PDB entry 5W0R | X-ray diffraction, 2.40 A resolution | chain B

# Chain B
Molecule: MBP fused activation-induced cytidine deaminase
From: Escherichia coli O157:H7
Notes: EC 3.5.4.38; fragment: UNP P0AEY0 residues 27-392, UNP Q9GZX7 residues 13-181
UniProtKB: chimeric construct of P0AEY0, Q9GZX7: residues 2-367 from P0AEY0 (MALE_ECO57) positions 27-392 (UniProt number = residue number + 25); residues 1013-1181 from Q9GZX7 positions 13-181 (UniProt number = residue number - 1000)
Sequence (549 residues; row label = number of the first residue in the row; note: 632 numbers in that range are skipped by the numbering (no residue carries them; nothing is unmodelled there)):
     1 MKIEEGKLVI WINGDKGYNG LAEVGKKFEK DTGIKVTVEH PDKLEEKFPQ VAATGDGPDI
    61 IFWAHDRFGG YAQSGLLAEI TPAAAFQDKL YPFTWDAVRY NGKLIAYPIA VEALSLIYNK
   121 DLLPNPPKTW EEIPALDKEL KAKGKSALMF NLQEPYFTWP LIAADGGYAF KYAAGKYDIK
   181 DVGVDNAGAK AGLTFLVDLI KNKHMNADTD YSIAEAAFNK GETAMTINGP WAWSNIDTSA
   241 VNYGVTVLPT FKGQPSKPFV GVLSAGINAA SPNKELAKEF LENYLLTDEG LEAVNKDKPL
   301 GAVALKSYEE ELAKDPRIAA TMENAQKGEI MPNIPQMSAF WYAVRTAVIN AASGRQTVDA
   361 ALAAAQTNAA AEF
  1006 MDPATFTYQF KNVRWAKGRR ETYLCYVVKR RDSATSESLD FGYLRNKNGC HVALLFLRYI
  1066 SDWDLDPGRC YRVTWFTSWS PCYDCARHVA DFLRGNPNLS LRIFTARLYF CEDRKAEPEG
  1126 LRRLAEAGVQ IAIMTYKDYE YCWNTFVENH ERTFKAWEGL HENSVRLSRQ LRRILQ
Not modelled in the structure: 1-2, 1036-1040
Sequence notes: initiating methionine (1); engineered mutation A83 (Asp108 in P0AEY0), A84 (Lys109 in P0AEY0), A173 (Glu198 in P0AEY0), A174 (Asn199 in P0AEY0), A240 (Lys265 in P0AEY0), A360 (Glu385 in P0AEY0), A363 (Lys388 in P0AEY0), A364 (Asp389 in P0AEY0), E1042 (Phe42 in Q9GZX7), A1058 (Glu58 in Q9GZX7), A1130 (His130 in Q9GZX7), E1131 (Arg131 in Q9GZX7), Y1141 (Phe141 in Q9GZX7), E1145 (Phe145 in Q9GZX7), Q1181 (Leu181 in Q9GZX7); linker (368-373, 1006-1012)
Metal / ion sites: Ca2+: T367, A370; Zn2+: H1056, C1087, C1090 (together with cacodylate ion)
UniProt features mapped onto this chain:
  - region: Y1088 to C1116 (Required for interaction with RNF126)
  - binding site (Zn(2+)): H1056, C1087, C1090
  - modified residue: T1027 (Phosphothreonine), S1038 (Phosphoserine)
From the paper describing this entry:
  - mutagenesis - K1034S/R1077S/R1107S: unchanged catalytic activity
  - disease-associated variants - R1174S: abolished growth
  - mutagenesis - R1171D/R1174E: decreased expression

# In short
T367 and A370 coordinate Ca2+. H1056, C1087 and C1090 form the Zn2+ site. UniProt lists 3 Zn2+-binding
residues. From the paper: R1174S abolishes growth; R1171D/R1174E reduce expression.
Chain B is MBP fused activation-induced cytidine deaminase (Escherichia coli O157:H7); the structure, Crystal
structure of MBP fused activation-induced cytidine deaminase (AID) in complex with cacodylic acid, was
determined by X-ray diffraction together with 5W0U and 5W0Z from the same study.
